6LOF - chains D and B of the 4 polymer chains in the assembly; structure by X-ray diffraction, 2.60 A resolution.

# Chain D
Molecule: GFP-like fluorescent chromoprotein FP538
From: Zoanthus sp
UniProtKB: Q9U6Y4 (GFPL2_ZOASP); residues 1-65 here = UniProt positions 1-65
Sequence (68 residues; each row starts with the number of its first residue; numbers below 1 keep their minus sign (Gly-2 is residue -2)):
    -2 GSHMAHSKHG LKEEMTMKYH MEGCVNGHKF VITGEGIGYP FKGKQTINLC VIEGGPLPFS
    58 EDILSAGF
Disordered / not traced: -2 to 3
Construct notes: expression tag (-2 to 0)
Modified residues: Phe65 (phenylalanine amide; NFA)

# Chain B
Molecule: GFP-like fluorescent chromoprotein FP538
From: Zoanthus sp
UniProtKB: Q9U6Y4 (GFPL2_ZOASP); aligned to UniProt positions 69-231 over residues 69-231
Sequence (164 residues; numbered 66 to 231; 2 numbers in that range are skipped by the numbering (no residue carries them; nothing is unmodelled there); the number before each row is that of its first residue):
    66 K
    69 DRIFTEYPQD IVDYFKNSCP AGYTWGRSFL FEDGAVCICN VDITVSVKEN CIYHKSIFNG
   129 VNFPADGPVM KKMTTNWEAS CEKIMPVPKQ GILKGDVSMY LLLKDGGRYR CQFDTVYKAK
   189 SVPSKMPEWH FIQHKLLRED RSDAKNQKWQ LTEHAIAFPS ALA
Disordered / not traced: 231
Construct notes: chromophore (66, 66); engineered mutation Val129 (Met in Q9U6Y4)
Modified residues: Lys66 (chromophore; CH7)
Covalent attachments: covalent link Lys66-Asp69

# Chain D / chain B interface
Pairs across the interface - 120 pairs, chain D then chain B:
  His6(D) - Lys84(B)
  His6(D) - Asn85(B)  hydrogen bond (side chain-backbone)
  His6(D) - Cys87(B)  hydrogen bond (side chain-backbone)
  His6(D) - Pro88(B)
  Gly7(D) - Val113(B)
  Gly7(D) - Val115(B)
  Leu8(D) - Lys84(B)
  Lys9(D) - Asn118(B)
  Glu11(D) - Asn118(B)  hydrogen bond (backbone-side chain)
  Met12(D) - Asn118(B)
  Met12(D) - Ile120(B)  hydrophobic
  Thr13(D) - Asn118(B)  hydrogen bond (backbone-backbone)
  Thr13(D) - Cys119(B)
  Thr13(D) - Ile120(B)  hydrogen bond (backbone-backbone)
  Met14(D) - Phe72(B)  hydrophobic
  Met14(D) - Cys119(B)
  Met14(D) - Ile120(B)
  Lys15(D) - Cys119(B)
  Lys15(D) - Ile120(B)  hydrogen bond (backbone-backbone)
  Lys15(D) - Tyr121(B)  hydrogen bond
  Lys15(D) - His122(B)  hydrogen bond (backbone-backbone)
  Tyr16(D) - His122(B)
  His17(D) - His122(B)  hydrogen bond (backbone-backbone)
  His17(D) - Lys123(B)
  His17(D) - Ser124(B)  hydrogen bond (backbone-backbone)
  Met18(D) - Ser124(B)
  Met18(D) - Phe126(B)  hydrophobic
  Glu19(D) - Ser124(B)  hydrogen bond (backbone-backbone)
  Glu19(D) - Ile125(B)
  Glu19(D) - Phe126(B)  hydrogen bond (backbone-backbone)
  Gly20(D) - Phe126(B)
  Cys21(D) - Phe126(B)  hydrogen bond (backbone-backbone)
  Cys21(D) - Asn127(B)
  Cys21(D) - Gly128(B)  hydrogen bond (backbone-backbone)
  Val22(D) - Phe126(B)  hydrophobic
  Val22(D) - Gly128(B)
  Val22(D) - Phe131(B)  hydrophobic
  Asn23(D) - Gly128(B)  hydrogen bond (backbone-backbone)
  Asn23(D) - Val129(B)
  Asn23(D) - Asn130(B)  hydrogen bond (side chain-backbone)
  Asn23(D) - Phe131(B)  hydrogen bond (side chain-backbone)
  Asn23(D) - Met138(B)
  Ile29(D) - Trp217(B)  hydrophobic
  Gly35(D) - Phe72(B)
  Tyr36(D) - Phe72(B)
  Pro37(D) - Ile71(B)
  Pro37(D) - Phe72(B)  hydrophobic
  Pro37(D) - Thr73(B)
  Pro37(D) - Lys84(B)  hydrogen bond (backbone-side chain)
  Phe38(D) - Glu74(B)
  Phe38(D) - Lys84(B)
  Lys39(D) - Glu74(B)
  Lys39(D) - His222(B)
  Gly40(D) - Phe72(B)
  Gly40(D) - Thr73(B)
  Gly40(D) - Glu74(B)
  Gly40(D) - Glu221(B)
  Gly40(D) - His222(B)  hydrogen bond (backbone-side chain)
  Gly40(D) - Ala223(B)  hydrogen bond (backbone-backbone)
  Lys41(D) - Glu221(B)
  Lys41(D) - His222(B)
  Gln42(D) - Lys66(B)
  Gln42(D) - Asp69(B)
  Gln42(D) - Phe72(B)
  Gln42(D) - Leu219(B)
  Gln42(D) - Thr220(B)
  Gln42(D) - Glu221(B)  hydrogen bond (backbone-backbone)
  Thr43(D) - Gln218(B)
  Thr43(D) - Leu219(B)
  Thr43(D) - Thr220(B)
  Ile44(D) - Gln218(B)
  Ile44(D) - Leu219(B)  hydrogen bond (backbone-backbone)
  Asn45(D) - Trp217(B)
  Asn45(D) - Gln218(B)
  Leu46(D) - Lys216(B)
  Leu46(D) - Trp217(B)  hydrogen bond (backbone-backbone)
  Leu46(D) - Leu219(B)  hydrophobic
  Cys47(D) - Asn214(B)  hydrogen bond
  Cys47(D) - Gln215(B)
  Cys47(D) - Lys216(B)
  Val48(D) - Asn214(B)
  Val48(D) - Gln215(B)  hydrogen bond (backbone-backbone)
  Val48(D) - Trp217(B)  hydrophobic
  Pro53(D) - Gln215(B)
  Leu54(D) - Lys140(B)  hydrogen bond (backbone-side chain)
  Leu54(D) - Gln215(B)  hydrogen bond (backbone-side chain)
  Pro55(D) - Met138(B)
  Pro55(D) - Lys140(B)
  Phe56(D) - Val137(B)
  Phe56(D) - Met138(B)  hydrophobic
  Phe56(D) - Lys140(B)
  Ser57(D) - Val137(B)  hydrogen bond (backbone-backbone)
  Ser57(D) - Thr142(B)  hydrogen bond
  Glu58(D) - Arg206(B)  salt bridge
  Glu58(D) - Asp208(B)
  Glu58(D) - Gln215(B)
  Glu58(D) - Trp217(B)
  Asp59(D) - Thr142(B)  hydrogen bond
  Asp59(D) - Thr143(B)
  Asp59(D) - Asn144(B)
  Asp59(D) - Trp145(B)  hydrogen bond (backbone-side chain)
  Asp59(D) - Leu169(B)
  Asp59(D) - Arg206(B)  salt bridge
  Ile60(D) - Phe126(B)
  Ile60(D) - Phe131(B)  hydrophobic
  Ile60(D) - Val137(B)  hydrophobic
  Leu61(D) - Phe126(B)  hydrophobic
  Ser62(D) - Lys66(B)
  Ser62(D) - Leu204(B)
  Ser62(D) - Leu219(B)
  Ala63(D) - Lys66(B)
  Ala63(D) - Trp93(B)
  Ala63(D) - Arg95(B)  hydrogen bond (backbone-side chain)
  Ala63(D) - Phe181(B)  hydrophobic
  Gly64(D) - Cys107(B)
  Gly64(D) - Val109(B)
  Gly64(D) - Ser124(B)  hydrogen bond (backbone-side chain)
  Phe65(D) - Lys66(B)
  Phe65(D) - Val109(B)
  Phe65(D) - His122(B)
Interface residues without a listed pair, chain D (47 interface residues in all): Gly24, Phe27
Interface residues without a listed pair, chain B (56 interface residues in all): Phe97, Phe99, Glu117, Ser210

# Overview
Chain D and chain B form an interface of 47 and 56 residues respectively, with 33 hydrogen bonds and 2 salt
bridges. Polar pairs include Glu58(D)-Arg206(B), Asp59(D)-Arg206(B) and His6(D)-Asn85(B).
Chain D is GFP-like fluorescent chromoprotein FP538 and chain B is GFP-like fluorescent chromoprotein FP538,
both from Zoanthus sp; the structure, Crystal structure of ZsYellow soaked by Cu2+, was determined by X-ray
diffraction.
